4Z47 - chains A and D of the 3 polymer chains in the assembly; structure by X-ray diffraction, 1.45 A resolution.

[Chain A]
Protein: G/T mismatch-specific thymine DNA glycosylase
Source organism: Homo sapiens
Notes: EC 3.2.2.29
UniProtKB: Q13569 (TDG_HUMAN); residues 111-308 here = UniProt positions 111-308
Chain sequence (204 residues; numbered 105 to 308; the number before each row is that of its first residue):
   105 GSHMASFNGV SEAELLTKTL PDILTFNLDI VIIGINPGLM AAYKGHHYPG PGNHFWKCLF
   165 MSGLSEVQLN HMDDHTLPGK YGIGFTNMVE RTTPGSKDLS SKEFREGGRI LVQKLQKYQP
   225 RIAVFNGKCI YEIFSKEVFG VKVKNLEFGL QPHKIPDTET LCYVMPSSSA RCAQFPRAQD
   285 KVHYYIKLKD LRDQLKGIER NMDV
Not modelled in the structure: 105-110, 307-308
Construct notes: expression tag (105-110)
Swiss-Prot annotation at these positions:
  - cross-link: Lys248 (Glycyl lysine isopeptide (Lys-Gly) (interchain with G-Cter in SUMO2))
  - mutagenesis: Asn140 (N140A: Loss of DNA glycosylase activity but still able to bind DNA), Ala145 (A145G: Increased DNA glycosylase activity on G/T mispairs), His151 (H151A/Q: Increased DNA glycosylase activity on G/T mispairs), Asn191 (N191A: Reduced DNA glycosylase activity on G/T and G/U mispairs), Thr197 (T197A: Reduced DNA glycosylase activity on G/T mispairs), Arg281 (R281A: Restores the DNA-binding ability of the sumoylated form)

[Chain D]
Molecule: 28-nt DNA strand
Sequence (28 nucleotides; numbered 1 to 28; the number before each row is that of its first residue):
     1 AGCTGTCCAT CGCTCAXGTA CAGAGCTG
Modified residues: ORP (2-deoxy-5-phosphono-ribose) at position 17

[How chain A and chain D interact]
Contacting residue pairs - 30 pairs, chain A then chain D:
  Ile139(A) - DG18(D)  sugar contact
  Asn140(A) - ORP_17(D)  base contact
  Gly142(A) - ORP_17(D)  base contact
  Gly154(A) - ORP_17(D)  base contact
  Asn157(A) - ORP_17(D)  base contact
  Gly199(A) - ORP_17(D)  base contact
  Ser200(A) - ORP_17(D)  base contact
  Ser200(A) - DG18(D)  hydrogen bond to the phosphate
  Lys201(A) - DG18(D)  base contact
  Lys201(A) - DT19(D)  hydrogen bond to the base
  Gly231(A) - DT19(D)  phosphate contact
  Lys232(A) - DT19(D)  hydrogen bond to the phosphate
  Lys232(A) - DA20(D)  salt bridge to the phosphate
  Cys233(A) - DT19(D)  hydrogen bond to the phosphate
  Phe252(A) - DA20(D)  phosphate contact
  Pro270(A) - DT19(D)  phosphate contact
  Ser271(A) - DG18(D)  phosphate contact
  Ser271(A) - DT19(D)  hydrogen bond to the phosphate
  Ser273(A) - DA16(D)  sugar contact
  Ser273(A) - ORP_17(D)  base contact
  Ser273(A) - DG18(D)  hydrogen bond to the phosphate
  Ala274(A) - DA16(D)  base contact
  Arg275(A) - DA16(D)  salt bridge to the phosphate
  Arg275(A) - DG18(D)  salt bridge to the phosphate
  Cys276(A) - DG18(D)  base contact
  Cys276(A) - DT19(D)  sugar contact
  Ala277(A) - DG18(D)  base contact
  Gln278(A) - DG18(D)  hydrogen bond to the base
  Gln278(A) - DT19(D)  hydrogen bond to the base
  Gln278(A) - DA20(D)  hydrogen bond to the sugar
Interface residues without a listed pair, chain A (24 interface residues in all): Pro141, Thr197, Met269, Phe279
Interface residues without a listed pair, chain D (6 interface residues in all): DC15

[In short]
Chain A and chain D form an interface of 24 and 6 residues respectively; the contacts include 9 hydrogen bonds
and 3 salt bridges. Among the polar pairs are Lys201(A)-DT19(D), Gln278(A)-DG18(D) and Gln278(A)-DT19(D). From
UniProt: 6 mutagenesis sites on chain A.
Chain A is G/T mismatch-specific thymine DNA glycosylase (Homo sapiens) and chain D is a 28-nt DNA strand; the
structure, Structure of the enzyme-product complex resulting from TDG action on a GU mismatch in the presence
..., was determined by X-ray diffraction together with 4Z3A, 4Z7B, 4Z7Z and 4XEG from the same study.
